7E94 - chains M and N of the 22 polymer chains in the assembly; structure by electron microscopy, 4.67 A resolution (low resolution: residue-level contacts below are approximate; hydrogen-bond / salt-bridge calls are withheld).

Chain M:
Molecule: Trafficking protein particle complex subunit 33
From: Saccharomyces cerevisiae (strain ATCC 204508 / S288c)
UniProt: Q99394 (TRS33_YEAST); residue numbers follow UniProt; this construct covers 1-268
Chain sequence (268 residues; numbered 1 to 268; the number before each row is that of its first residue):
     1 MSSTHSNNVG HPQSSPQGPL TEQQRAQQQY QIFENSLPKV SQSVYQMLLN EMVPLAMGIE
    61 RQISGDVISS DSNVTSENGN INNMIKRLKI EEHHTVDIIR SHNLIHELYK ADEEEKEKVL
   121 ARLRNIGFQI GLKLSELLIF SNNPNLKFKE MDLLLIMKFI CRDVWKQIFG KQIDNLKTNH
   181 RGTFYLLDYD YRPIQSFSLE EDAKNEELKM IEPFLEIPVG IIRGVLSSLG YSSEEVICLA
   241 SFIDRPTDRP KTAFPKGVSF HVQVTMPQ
Unresolved in the structure: 1-33, 63-86, 246-256, 264-268

Chain N:
Molecule: Trafficking protein particle complex subunit BET3
From: Saccharomyces cerevisiae (strain ATCC 204508 / S288c)
UniProt: P36149 (BET3_YEAST); numbering as in UniProt (aligned over 1-193)
Chain sequence (193 residues; each row starts with the number of its first residue):
     1 MVSTTQSRSL KAMGEEIWKN KTEKINTELF TLTYGSIVAQ LCQDYERDFN KVNDHLYSMG
    61 YNIGCRLIED FLARTALPRC ENLVKTSEVL SKCAFKIFLN ITPNITNWSH NKDTFSLILD
   121 ENPLADFVEL PMDAMKSLWY SNILCGVLKG SLEMVQLDCD VWFVSDILRG DSQTEIKVKL
   181 NRILKDEIPI GED
Unresolved in the structure: 1-7, 192-193
Curated features (UniProtKB/Swiss-Prot):
  - lipidation: Cys80 (S-palmitoyl cysteine)

How chain M and chain N interact:
Pairs across the interface - 66 pairs, chain M then chain N:
  Pro38(M) with Lys24(N); Ile25(N); Asn26(N); Thr27(N); Glu28(N)
  Lys39(M) with Trp18(N); Glu23(N); Lys24(N); Ile25(N); Thr27(N); Asn100(N)
  Val40(M) with Glu23(N); Lys24(N); Ile25(N); Thr27(N); Phe30(N); Phe98(N); Leu99(N)
  Ser41(M) with Lys21(N); Glu23(N); Ile25(N); Phe98(N)
  Gln42(M) with Glu23(N); Ile25(N)
  Ser43(M) with Phe98(N)
  Val44(M) with Leu67(N); Phe98(N)
  Tyr45(M) with Ile25(N); Leu29(N); Phe30(N); Thr33(N)
  Met47(M) with Ile63(N); Leu67(N)
  Leu48(M) with Phe30(N)
  Glu51(M) with Met59(N); Ile63(N)
  Met52(M) with Ile37(N)
  Leu55(M) with Leu41(N); His55(N); Met59(N)
  Gly58(M) with Tyr45(N); His55(N)
  Ile59(M) with Leu41(N); Asp44(N); Tyr45(N); His55(N)
  Gln62(M) with Tyr45(N)
  Ile90(M) with Tyr57(N); Lys149(N)
  Arg100(M) with Ser58(N); Asn62(N)
  His102(M) with Asn62(N)
  Arg122(M) with Gln40(N); Asp44(N)
  Asn125(M) with Gln40(N); Gln43(N)
  Ile126(M) with Ser36(N); Ile37(N); Gln40(N)
  Ile130(M) with Leu32(N); Ser36(N)
  Leu137(M) with Glu28(N); Leu32(N)
  Phe140(M) with Glu28(N)
  Ser141(M) with Asn26(N)
  Gln167(M) with Leu29(N)
Other interface residues (no listed pair), chain M (32 interface residues in all): Glu91, Ser101, Lys133, Ile168, Arg192
Other interface residues (no listed pair), chain N (32 interface residues in all): Asp70, Ile97

Overview:
The chain M/chain N interface involves 32 residues from each chain.
Chain M is Trafficking protein particle complex subunit 33 and chain N is Trafficking protein particle complex
subunit BET3, both from Saccharomyces cerevisiae (strain ATCC 204508 / S288c); the structure, Intact TRAPPII
(State II), was determined by electron microscopy together with 7E2C, 7E2D, 7E8S, 7E8T, 7E93 and 7EA3 from the
same study.
